4YYB - chains A and B; structure by X-ray diffraction, 2.61 A resolution.

== Chain A ==
Name: HA1
From: unidentified influenza virus
Chain sequence (325 residues; each row starts with the number of its first residue):
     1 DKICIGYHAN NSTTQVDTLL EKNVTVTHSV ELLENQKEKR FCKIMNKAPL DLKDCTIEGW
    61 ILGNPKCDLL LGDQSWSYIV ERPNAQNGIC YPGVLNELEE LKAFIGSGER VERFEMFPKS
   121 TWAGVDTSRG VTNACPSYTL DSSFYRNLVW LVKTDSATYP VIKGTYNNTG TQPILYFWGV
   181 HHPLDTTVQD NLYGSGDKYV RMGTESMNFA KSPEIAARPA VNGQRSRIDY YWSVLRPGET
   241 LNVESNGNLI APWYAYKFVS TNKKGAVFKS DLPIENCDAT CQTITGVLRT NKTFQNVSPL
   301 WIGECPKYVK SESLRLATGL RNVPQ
Disulfides: C42-C277, C55-C67, C90-C135, C281-C305
Covalently attached groups: N-acetylglucosamine (NAG) linked to N23, N167

== Chain B ==
Name: HA2
From: unidentified influenza virus
Chain sequence (162 residues; numbered 330 to 491; the number before each row is that of its first residue):
   330 GIFGAIAGFI EGGWTGMIDG WYGYHHENSQ GSGYAADRES TQKAIDGITN KVNSIINKMN
   390 TQFEAVDHEF SNLERRIGNL NKRMEDGFLD VWTYNAELLV LLENERTLDL HDANVKNLYE
   450 KVKSQLRDNA NDLGNGCFEF WHKCDNECME SVKNGTYDYP KY
Disulfides: C473-C477
Covalently attached groups: N-acetylglucosamine (NAG) linked to N483

== Chain A / chain B interface ==
Residue-residue contacts - 119 pairs, chain A then chain B:
  D1(A) - E356(B)
  D1(A) - N357(B)
  D1(A) - S358(B)
  D1(A) - F467(B)
  D1(A) - E468(B)
  D1(A) - F469(B)  hydrogen bond (backbone-backbone)
  D1(A) - K472(B)
  D1(A) - C473(B)  hydrogen bond (side chain-backbone)
  K2(A) - H354(B)
  K2(A) - H355(B)
  K2(A) - E356(B)  hydrogen bond (backbone-backbone)
  K2(A) - F467(B)
  K2(A) - M478(B)
  I3(A) - H354(B)
  I3(A) - G465(B)
  I3(A) - C466(B)
  I3(A) - F467(B)  hydrogen bond (backbone-backbone)
  I3(A) - F469(B)  hydrophobic
  I3(A) - V481(B)  hydrophobic
  C4(A) - W343(B)
  C4(A) - G352(B)
  C4(A) - Y353(B)
  C4(A) - H354(B)  hydrogen bond (backbone-backbone)
  C4(A) - G465(B)
  C4(A) - C466(B)  disulfide
  I5(A) - I339(B)
  I5(A) - W343(B)
  I5(A) - G352(B)
  I5(A) - L447(B)  hydrophobic
  I5(A) - Y448(B)
  I5(A) - V451(B)  hydrophobic
  I5(A) - G465(B)  hydrogen bond (backbone-backbone)
  I5(A) - F467(B)  hydrophobic
  G6(A) - W343(B)
  G6(A) - Y351(B)
  G6(A) - G352(B)  hydrogen bond (backbone-backbone)
  Y7(A) - I335(B)
  Y7(A) - A336(B)  hydrogen bond (side chain-backbone)
  Y7(A) - I339(B)  hydrogen bond (side chain-backbone)
  Y7(A) - E340(B)
  Y7(A) - G341(B)  hydrogen bond (side chain-backbone)
  Y7(A) - G342(B)
  Y7(A) - W343(B)  hydrogen bond (backbone-backbone)
  Y7(A) - M346(B)
  Y7(A) - W350(B)
  Y7(A) - V444(B)  hydrophobic
  H8(A) - M346(B)  hydrogen bond (side chain-backbone)
  H8(A) - G349(B)
  H8(A) - W350(B)  hydrogen bond (backbone-backbone)
  A9(A) - G342(B)
  A9(A) - W343(B)  hydrogen bond (backbone-backbone)
  A9(A) - T344(B)
  V16(A) - N433(B)
  D17(A) - L430(B)
  D17(A) - N433(B)  hydrogen bond (backbone-side chain)
  T18(A) - L430(B)
  T18(A) - N433(B)
  T18(A) - E434(B)
  L19(A) - L430(B)  hydrogen bond (backbone-backbone)
  L19(A) - E434(B)
  L20(A) - E434(B)
  H28(A) - W350(B)  hydrogen bond
  E99(A) - E398(B)
  E99(A) - F399(B)
  E99(A) - S400(B)
  K102(A) - E398(B)  salt bridge
  A103(A) - H397(B)
  K264(A) - E393(B)  salt bridge
  K264(A) - A394(B)
  K269(A) - E398(B)  salt bridge
  T293(A) - I385(B)
  T293(A) - M388(B)
  F294(A) - M388(B)  hydrophobic
  F294(A) - A425(B)  hydrophobic
  P299(A) - A394(B)
  L300(A) - A394(B)
  L300(A) - V395(B)
  L300(A) - D396(B)
  W301(A) - Q391(B)
  W301(A) - F392(B)
  W301(A) - E393(B)
  C305(A) - Q391(B)
  P306(A) - Q391(B)
  K307(A) - M388(B)  hydrogen bond (side chain-backbone)
  K307(A) - T390(B)  hydrogen bond (side chain-backbone)
  K307(A) - Q391(B)
  K307(A) - W421(B)
  Y308(A) - L418(B)  hydrophobic
  V309(A) - L418(B)  hydrophobic
  V309(A) - W421(B)
  V309(A) - T422(B)
  K310(A) - L418(B)
  K310(A) - T422(B)  hydrogen bond (backbone-side chain)
  S311(A) - T422(B)
  S311(A) - E426(B)  hydrogen bond
  L314(A) - A425(B)  hydrophobic
  L314(A) - E426(B)
  R315(A) - V429(B)
  R315(A) - N433(B)  hydrogen bond (backbone-side chain)
  L316(A) - I384(B)  hydrophobic
  L316(A) - V429(B)  hydrophobic
  L316(A) - N433(B)
  A317(A) - N433(B)  hydrogen bond (backbone-side chain)
  A317(A) - T436(B)
  T318(A) - W350(B)
  T318(A) - I377(B)
  T318(A) - V381(B)
  T318(A) - H440(B)  hydrogen bond (backbone-side chain)
  G319(A) - W350(B)
  G319(A) - L437(B)
  G319(A) - H440(B)  hydrogen bond (backbone-side chain)
  L320(A) - W350(B)
  L320(A) - H440(B)
  R321(A) - L437(B)
  V323(A) - E340(B)
  V323(A) - G341(B)
  V323(A) - G342(B)  hydrogen bond (backbone-backbone)
  Q325(A) - G341(B)
  Q325(A) - G342(B)  hydrogen bond (side chain-backbone)
Also at the interface, not in a pair above, chain A (48 interface residues in all): N10, V24, V26, T27, L32, P324
Also at the interface, not in a pair above, chain B (70 interface residues in all): A334, I347, E403, D419, L427, L431, E432, L455, H471, K482
Disulfides between the chains: C4(A)-C466(B)

== In short ==
48 residues of chain A and 70 residues of chain B are in contact, with 1 disulfide bond, 27 hydrogen bonds and
3 salt bridges. Among the polar pairs are K102(A)-E398(B), K264(A)-E393(B) and K269(A)-E398(B).
N-acetylglucosamine is covalently linked to N23(A) and N167(A).
Chain A is HA1 and chain B is HA2, both from unidentified influenza virus; the structure, The structure of
hemagglutinin from a H6N1 influenza virus (A/Taiwan/2/2013) in complex with human receptor analog ..., was
determined by X-ray diffraction.
